PDB entry 2YZ7 | X-ray diffraction, 2.19 A resolution | chains A and D of the 4 polymer chains in the assembly

Chain A (and D):
Name: D-3-hydroxybutyrate dehydrogenase
Organism: Alcaligenes faecalis
Notes: EC 1.1.1.30; chain D of this document is another copy of the same molecule, construct and numbering; everything in this record applies to it too
Chain sequence (260 residues; row label = number of the first residue in the row):
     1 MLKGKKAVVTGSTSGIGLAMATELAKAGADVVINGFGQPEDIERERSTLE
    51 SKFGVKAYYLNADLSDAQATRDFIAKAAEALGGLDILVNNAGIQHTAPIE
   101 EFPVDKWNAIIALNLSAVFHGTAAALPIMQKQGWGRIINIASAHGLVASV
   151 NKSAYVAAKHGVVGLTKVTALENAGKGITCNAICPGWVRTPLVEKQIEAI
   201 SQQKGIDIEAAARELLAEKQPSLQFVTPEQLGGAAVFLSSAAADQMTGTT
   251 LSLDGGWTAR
Metal / ion sites: Ca2+: Arg260 (shared with 1 residue of chain C)

How chain A and chain D interact:
Contacting residue pairs - 64 pairs, chain A then chain D:
  Arg71(A) with Val104(D)
  Pro98(A) with Glu172(D)
  Ile99(A) with Phe119(D), hydrophobic; Thr169(D); Glu172(D), hydrogen bond (backbone-side chain)
  Glu100(A) with Ala123(D); Pro127(D); Gln130(D), hydrogen bond
  Phe102(A) with Phe119(D), hydrophobic
  Val104(A) with Arg71(D); His120(D)
  Trp107(A) with Ser116(D); Phe119(D), hydrophobic; Leu165(D), hydrophobic
  Ser116(A) with Trp107(D), hydrogen bond
  Phe119(A) with Ile99(D), hydrophobic; Phe102(D); Trp107(D), hydrophobic
  His120(A) with Val104(D)
  Thr122(A) with Ile99(D)
  Ala123(A) with Ile99(D), hydrophobic; Glu100(D)
  Leu126(A) with Ile99(D), hydrophobic; Glu100(D)
  Pro127(A) with Glu100(D)
  Gln130(A) with Glu100(D), hydrogen bond
  Leu146(A) with Lys167(D), hydrogen bond (backbone-side chain)
  Ala148(A) with Lys167(D); Val168(D), hydrophobic; Leu171(D)
  Ser149(A) with Val168(D); Leu171(D)
  Val150(A) with Leu171(D); Glu172(D)
  Asn151(A) with Val168(D); Glu172(D), hydrogen bond (backbone-side chain)
  Lys152(A) with Val168(D); Glu172(D)
  Ser153(A) with Phe119(D); Val168(D)
  Val156(A) with Gly164(D); Val168(D), hydrophobic
  Ala157(A) with Gly161(D)
  His160(A) with His160(D); Gly164(D); Lys167(D), hydrogen bond
  Gly161(A) with Ala157(D)
  Gly164(A) with Val156(D); His160(D)
  Lys167(A) with Leu146(D), hydrogen bond (side chain-backbone); Ala148(D); His160(D), hydrogen bond
  Val168(A) with Ala148(D), hydrophobic; Ser149(D); Lys152(D); Ser153(D); Val156(D), hydrophobic
  Thr169(A) with Ile99(D)
  Leu171(A) with Ala148(D); Val150(D)
  Glu172(A) with Pro98(D); Ile99(D), hydrogen bond (side chain-backbone); Asn151(D), hydrogen bond (side chain-backbone); Lys152(D)
Also at the interface, not in a pair above, chain A (38 interface residues in all): Ala97, Ile111, Leu115, Val147, Val163, Leu165
Also at the interface, not in a pair above, chain D (36 interface residues in all): Ala97, Ile111, Leu115, Leu126, Val147

In short:
38 residues of chain A and 36 residues of chain D are in contact; the contacts include 11 hydrogen bonds.
Polar contacts include Ile99(A)-Glu172(D), Glu100(A)-Gln130(D) and Ser116(A)-Trp107(D).
Both chains are D-3-hydroxybutyrate dehydrogenase (Alcaligenes faecalis). Entry 2YZ7 (X-ray analyses of
3-hydroxybutyrate dehydrogenase from Alcaligenes faecalis) was determined by X-ray diffraction (same
publication as 3VDQ).
